Entry 7B6R (electron microscopy, 5.80 A resolution (low resolution: residue-level contacts below are approximate; hydrogen-bond / salt-bridge calls are withheld)); this record covers chains F and H of the 10 polymer chains in the assembly.

# Chain F
Molecule: Trafficking protein particle complex subunit
Source organism: Drosophila melanogaster
UniProt: Q9VLI9 (Q9VLI9_DROME); numbering as in UniProt (aligned over 1-219)
Chain sequence (219 residues; numbered 1 to 219; the number before each row is that of its first residue):
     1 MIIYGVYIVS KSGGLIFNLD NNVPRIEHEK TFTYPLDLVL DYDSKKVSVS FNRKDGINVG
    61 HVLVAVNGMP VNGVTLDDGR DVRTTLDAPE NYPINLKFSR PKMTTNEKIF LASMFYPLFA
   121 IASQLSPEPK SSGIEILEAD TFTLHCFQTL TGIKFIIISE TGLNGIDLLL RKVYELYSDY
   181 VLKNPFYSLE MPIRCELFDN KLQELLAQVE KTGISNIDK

# Chain H
Molecule: Trafficking protein particle complex subunit 5
Source organism: Drosophila melanogaster
UniProt: Q7K2Q8 (Q7K2Q8_DROME); residues 1-194 here = UniProt positions 1-194
Chain sequence (194 residues; each row starts with the number of its first residue):
     1 MEKLEALKIS SMRPRSNILD RPLSKGKTEV SQSIVALLFS EIVQYSQSRV FTVPELQTRL
    61 HDLGQDVGTR IIDLYFVRER SSKRETKLTQ MLLFVKTTVW KNLFGKEAEK LEHANDDERT
   121 YYIIEKEPLV NTFISVPKDK GSLNCANFTA GIVEAVLTNC GFPCKVTAHW HKGTTYMVKF
   181 EDFVIARDKQ MEEK
Unresolved in the structure: 1-30

# Chain F / chain H interface
Contacting residue pairs - 26 pairs, chain F then chain H:
  D179(F) with T132(H); I134(H)
  Y180(F) with I134(H)
  V181(F) with L37(H)
  L182(F) with A36(H); L37(H); S40(H); F133(H)
  K183(F) with S40(H); Q44(H); F133(H); I134(H); S135(H); V136(H)
  N184(F) with Q44(H); V136(H)
  P185(F) with Q44(H)
  F186(F) with Q44(H); Q47(H); S48(H)
  R194(F) with P137(H)
  C195(F) with S135(H)
  L197(F) with I134(H); S135(H)
  F198(F) with I134(H)
  K201(F) with I134(H)
Interface residues without a listed pair, chain H (14 interface residues in all): S33, E41

# In short
Chain F and chain H form an interface of 13 and 14 residues respectively.
Here chain F is Trafficking protein particle complex subunit and chain H is Trafficking protein particle
complex subunit 5, both from Drosophila melanogaster. Entry 7B6R (Drosophila melanogaster TRAPPIII partial
complex: core plus C8 and C11 attached region) was determined by electron microscopy (same publication as
7B6D, 7B6E, 7B6H and 7B70).
